Entry 2Z5C (X-ray diffraction, 2.90 A resolution); this record covers chains A and C of the 3 polymer chains in the assembly.

# Chain A
Protein: Protein YPL144W
From: Saccharomyces cerevisiae
UniProt: Q12245 (YP144_YEAST); residue numbers follow UniProt; this construct covers 1-148
Chain sequence (151 residues; row label = number of the first residue in the row; numbers below 1 keep their minus sign (Gly-2 is residue -2)):
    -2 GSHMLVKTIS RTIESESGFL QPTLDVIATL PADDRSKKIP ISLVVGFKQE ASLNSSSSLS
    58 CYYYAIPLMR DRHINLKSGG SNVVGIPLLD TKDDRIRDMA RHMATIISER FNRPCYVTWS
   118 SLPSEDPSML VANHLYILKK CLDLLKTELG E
Disordered / not traced: -2 to 3, 13-17, 31-33, 48-51, 70-77, 148
Construct notes: expression tag (-2 to 0)

# Chain C
Protein: Proteasome component PUP2
From: Saccharomyces cerevisiae
Notes: EC 3.4.25.1
UniProt: P32379 (PSA5_YEAST); numbering as in UniProt (aligned over 1-260)
Chain sequence (262 residues; row label = number of the first residue in the row; numbers below 1 keep their minus sign (Gly-1 is residue -1)):
    -1 GSMFLTRSEY DRGVSTFSPE GRLFQVEYSL EAIKLGSTAI GIATKEGVVL GVEKRATSPL
    59 LESDSIEKIV EIDRHIGCAM SGLTADARSM IEHARTAAVT HNLYYDEDIN VESLTQSVCD
   119 LALRFGEGAS GEERLMSRPF GVALLIAGHD ADDGYQLFHA EPSGTFYRYN AKAIGSGSEG
   179 AQAELLNEWH SSLTLKEAEL LVLKILKQVM EEKLDENNAQ LSCITKQDGF KIYDNEKTAE
   239 LIKELKEKEA AESPEEADVE MS
Disordered / not traced: -1 to 32, 54-64, 80-81, 124-139, 251-260
Construct notes: expression tag (-1 to 0)

# How chain A and chain C interact
Pairs across the interface (19):
  Lys35(A) - Leu101(C)  hydrogen bond (side chain-backbone)
  Lys35(A) - Tyr102(C)  hydrogen bond (backbone-side chain)
  Pro37(A) - Tyr102(C)
  Tyr61(A) - Thr94(C)
  Tyr61(A) - Thr98(C)  hydrogen bond
  Ile63(A) - Val97(C)  hydrophobic
  Ile63(A) - Thr98(C)
  Ile63(A) - Leu101(C)  hydrophobic
  Pro64(A) - Val97(C)
  Met66(A) - Leu101(C)  hydrophobic
  Asp68(A) - Arg72(C)  salt bridge
  Arg69(A) - Asp71(C)  salt bridge
  Val81(A) - Glu90(C)
  Val81(A) - Arg93(C)
  Val81(A) - Thr94(C)
  Gly82(A) - Glu90(C)  hydrogen bond (backbone-side chain)
  Gly82(A) - Thr94(C)
  Ile83(A) - His91(C)
  Pro111(A) - Tyr102(C)
Interface residues without a listed pair, chain A (14 interface residues in all): Leu65, Val80
Interface residues without a listed pair, chain C (11 interface residues in all): Asn100

# Summary
14 residues of chain A and 11 residues of chain C are in contact; the contacts include 4 hydrogen bonds and 2
salt bridges. Polar pairs include Asp68(A)-Arg72(C), Arg69(A)-Asp71(C) and Lys35(A)-Leu101(C).
Chain A is Protein YPL144W and chain C is Proteasome component PUP2, both from Saccharomyces cerevisiae; the
structure, Crystal Structure of a Novel Chaperone Complex for Yeast 20S Proteasome Assembly, was determined by
X-ray diffraction together with 2Z5B from the same study.
